PDB entry 8ROX | electron microscopy, 3.30 A resolution | chains A and B of the 3 polymer chains in the assembly

Chain A:
Name: DDB1- and CUL4-associated factor 15
From: Homo sapiens
UniProt: Q66K64 (DCA15_HUMAN); residue numbers follow UniProt; this construct covers 1-600
Amino-acid sequence (603 residues; numbered -2 to 600; the number before each row is that of its first residue; numbers below 1 keep their minus sign (Gly-2 is residue -2)):
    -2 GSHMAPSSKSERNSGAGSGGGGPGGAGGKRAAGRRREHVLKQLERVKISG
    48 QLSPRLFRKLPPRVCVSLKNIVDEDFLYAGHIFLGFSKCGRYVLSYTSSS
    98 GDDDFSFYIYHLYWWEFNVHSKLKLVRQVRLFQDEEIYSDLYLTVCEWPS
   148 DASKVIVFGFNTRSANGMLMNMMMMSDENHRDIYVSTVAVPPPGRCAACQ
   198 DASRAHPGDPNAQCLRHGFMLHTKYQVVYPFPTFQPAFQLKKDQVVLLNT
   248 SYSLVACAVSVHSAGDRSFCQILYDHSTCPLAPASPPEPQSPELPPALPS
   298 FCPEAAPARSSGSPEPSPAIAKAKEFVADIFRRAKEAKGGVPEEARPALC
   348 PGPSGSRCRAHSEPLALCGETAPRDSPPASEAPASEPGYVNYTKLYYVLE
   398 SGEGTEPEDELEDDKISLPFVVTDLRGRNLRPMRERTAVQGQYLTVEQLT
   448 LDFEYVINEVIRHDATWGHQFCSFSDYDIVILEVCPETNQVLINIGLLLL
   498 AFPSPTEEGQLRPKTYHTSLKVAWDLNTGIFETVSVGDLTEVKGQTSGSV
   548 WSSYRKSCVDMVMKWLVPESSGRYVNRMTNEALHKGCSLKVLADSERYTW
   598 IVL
Unresolved in the structure: -2 to 34, 73-75, 97-103, 160-174, 191-205, 260-264, 271-417, 432-438, 496-509, 526-527, 538-543, 578-600
Differences from the reference sequence: expression tag (-2 to 0)
Swiss-Prot annotation at these positions:
  - binding site (Zn(2+)): Cys193, Cys196, Cys211, His214
  - binding site (E7820): Phe231, Ala234, Phe235
  - modified residue (Phosphoserine): Ser50, Ser310, Ser314
Residues lining bound ligands: A1H17 (5-[[3,4-bis(chloranyl)-1H-indol-7-yl]sulfamoyl]-N,N,3-trimethyl-furan-2-carboxamide;ethane): Thr230, Gln232, Pro233, Ala234, Phe235, Val477, Val556, Leu563

Chain B:
Name: DNA damage-binding protein 1
From: Homo sapiens
UniProt: Q16531 (DDB1_HUMAN); numbering as in UniProt; present here: 1-393, 706-1140
Amino-acid sequence (836 residues; row label = number of the first residue in the row; note: 304 numbers in that range are skipped by the numbering (no residue carries them; nothing is unmodelled there)):
     1 MSYNYVVTAQKPTAVNGCVTGHFTSAEDLNLLIAKNTRLEIYVVTAEGLR
    51 PVKEVGMYGKIAVMELFRPKGESKDLLFILTAKYNACILEYKQSGESIDI
   101 ITRAHGNVQDRIGRPSETGIIGIIDPECRMIGLRLYDGLFKVIPLDRDNK
   151 ELKAFNIRLEELHVIDVKFLYGCQAPTICFVYQDPQGRHVKTYEVSLREK
   201 EFNKGPWKQENVEAEASMVIAVPEPFGGAIIIGQESITYHNGDKYLAIAP
   251 PIIKQSTIVCHNRVDPNGSRYLLGDMEGRLFMLLLEKEEQMDGTVTLKDL
   301 RVELLGETSIAECLTYLDNGVVFVGSRLGDSQLVKLNVDSNEQGSYVVAM
   351 ETFTNLGPIVDMCVVDLERQGQGQLVTCSGAFKEGSLRIIRNG
   698 IGGNGNSGEIQKLHIRTVPLYESPRKICYQEVSQCFGVLSSRIEVQDTSG
   748 GTTALRPSASTQALSSSVSSSKLFSSSTAPHETSFGEEVEVHNLLIIDQH
   798 TFEVLHAHQFLQNEYALSLVSCKLGKDPNTYFIVGTAMVYPEEAEPKQGR
   848 IVVFQYSDGKLQTVAEKEVKGAVYSMVEFNGKLLASINSTVRLYEWTTEK
   898 ELRTECNHYNNIMALYLKTKGDFILVGDLMRSVLLLAYKPMEGNFEEIAR
   948 DFNPNWMSAVEILDDDNFLGAENAFNLFVCQKDSAATTDEERQHLQEVGL
   998 FHLGEFVNVFCHGSLVMQNLGETSTPTQGSVLFGTVNGMIGLVTSLSESW
  1048 YNLLLDMQNRLNKVIKSVGKIEHSFWRSFHTERKTEPATGFIDGDLIESF
  1098 LDISRPKMQEVVANLQYDDGSGMKREATADDLIKVVEELTRIH
Unresolved in the structure: 1, 184-187, 290-294, 698-708, 771-785, 907-909, 936-941, 982-984, 1014-1025, 1113-1125, 1138-1140
Differences from the reference sequence: linker (700-705)
Swiss-Prot annotation at these positions:
  - modified residue: Ser2 (N-acetylserine), Lys1067 (N6-acetyllysine), Thr1125 (Phosphothreonine)
  - cross-link: Lys1121 (Glycyl lysine isopeptide (Lys-Gly) (interchain with G-Cter in SUMO2))
Disulfides: Cys18-Cys313

Interface between chain A and chain B:
Contacting residue pairs - 25 pairs, chain A then chain B:
  His35(A) with Glu840(B); Ala841(B), hydrogen bond (backbone-backbone)
  Val36(A) with Ala841(B), hydrogen bond (backbone-backbone)
  Lys38(A) with Tyr812(B)
  Val43(A) with Phe1003(B), hydrophobic
  Lys44(A) with Val1033(B)
  Ile45(A) with Val1033(B)
  Ser46(A) with Val1033(B)
  Gly47(A) with Phe1003(B); Val1033(B)
  Leu49(A) with Asn970(B)
  Pro51(A) with Trp953(B), hydrophobic
  Phe54(A) with Trp953(B), hydrophobic
  Cys86(A) with Pro951(B)
  Val116(A) with Ser886(B); Tyr906(B)
  His117(A) with Tyr906(B)
  Pro565(A) with Ile112(B); Gly113(B); Arg114(B), hydrogen bond (backbone-backbone); Leu162(B)
  Glu566(A) with Ile112(B)
  Ser567(A) with Ile112(B), hydrogen bond (backbone-backbone); Gly113(B); Arg114(B)
Interface residues without a listed pair, chain A (20 interface residues in all): Glu41, Trp562, Ser568
Interface residues without a listed pair, chain B (19 interface residues in all): Pro115, Asp137, Arg158, Pro358, Glu1079

Summary:
The interface between chain A and chain B involves 20 residues on one side and 19 on the other; the contacts
include 4 hydrogen bonds. The backbones hydrogen-bond at His35(A)-Ala841(B), Val36(A)-Ala841(B) and
Pro565(A)-Arg114(B). Bound to chain A: compound A1H17.
Chain A is DDB1- and CUL4-associated factor 15 and chain B is DNA damage-binding protein 1, both from Homo
sapiens; the structure, Structure of the human DDB1-DDA1-DCAF15 E3 ubiquitin ligase bound to compound furan
12, was determined by electron microscopy together with 8ROY from the same study.
